PDB entry 5FJM | X-ray diffraction, 2.00 A resolution | chain A

[Chain A]
Molecule: L-amino acid deaminase
Source organism: Proteus myxofaciens
Amino-acid sequence (456 residues; each row starts with the number of its first residue):
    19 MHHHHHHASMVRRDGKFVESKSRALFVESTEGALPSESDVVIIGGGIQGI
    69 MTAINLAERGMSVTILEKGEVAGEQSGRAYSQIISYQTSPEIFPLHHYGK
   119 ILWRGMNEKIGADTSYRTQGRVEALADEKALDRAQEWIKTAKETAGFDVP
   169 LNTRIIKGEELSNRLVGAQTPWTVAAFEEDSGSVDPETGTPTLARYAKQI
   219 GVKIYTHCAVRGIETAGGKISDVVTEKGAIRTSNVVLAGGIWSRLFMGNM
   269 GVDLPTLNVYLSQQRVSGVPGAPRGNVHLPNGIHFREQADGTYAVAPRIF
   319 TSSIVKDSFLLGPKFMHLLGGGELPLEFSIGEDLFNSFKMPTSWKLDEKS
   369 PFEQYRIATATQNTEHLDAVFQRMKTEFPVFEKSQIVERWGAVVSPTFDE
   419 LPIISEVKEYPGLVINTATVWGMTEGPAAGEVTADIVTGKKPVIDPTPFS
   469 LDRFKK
Disordered / not traced: 19-27
Residues lining bound ligands: FAD (flavin-adenine dinucleotide): Ile61, Gly62, Gly63, Gly64, Ile65, Gln66, Gly67, Leu84, Glu85, Lys86, Gly87, Glu88, Gly91, Glu92, Gln93, Ser94, Arg96, Ala97, Tyr98, Ser99, Gln100, Cys226, Ala227, Val228, Ala256, Gly257, Gly258, Trp260, Phe264, Leu279, Gln281, Phe370, Arg374, Ala410, Val411, Val412, Asn434, Thr437, Val438, Trp439, Gly440, Met441, Thr442
What the authors report for this chain:
  - binding site for flavin-adenine dinucleotide: Glu85, Lys86, Gln93, Ser94, Arg96, Ala97, Tyr98, Ser99, Gln100, Leu279, Gln281, Ala410, Val411, Val412, Val438, Trp439, Gly440, Met441, Thr442

[Overview]
Bound to chain A: flavin-adenine dinucleotide. The paper reports a binding site for flavin-adenine
dinucleotide at Glu85, Lys86 and Gln93 among others.
Chain A is L-amino acid deaminase (Proteus myxofaciens); the structure, Structure of L-Amino acid deaminase
from Proteus myxofaciens, was determined by X-ray diffraction, deposited together with 5FJN.
